7RAB - chains C and H of the 4 polymer chains in the assembly; structure by X-ray diffraction, 1.92 A resolution.

Chain C (and H):
Name: multicopper oxidase
Source organism: Marinithermus hydrothermalis
Notes: EC 1.10.3.2; chain H of this document is another copy of the same molecule, construct and numbering; everything in this record applies to it too
UniProtKB: F2NNS0 (F2NNS0_MARHT); residue numbers follow UniProt; this construct covers 32-359
Amino-acid sequence (348 residues; numbered 12 to 359; the number before each row is that of its first residue):
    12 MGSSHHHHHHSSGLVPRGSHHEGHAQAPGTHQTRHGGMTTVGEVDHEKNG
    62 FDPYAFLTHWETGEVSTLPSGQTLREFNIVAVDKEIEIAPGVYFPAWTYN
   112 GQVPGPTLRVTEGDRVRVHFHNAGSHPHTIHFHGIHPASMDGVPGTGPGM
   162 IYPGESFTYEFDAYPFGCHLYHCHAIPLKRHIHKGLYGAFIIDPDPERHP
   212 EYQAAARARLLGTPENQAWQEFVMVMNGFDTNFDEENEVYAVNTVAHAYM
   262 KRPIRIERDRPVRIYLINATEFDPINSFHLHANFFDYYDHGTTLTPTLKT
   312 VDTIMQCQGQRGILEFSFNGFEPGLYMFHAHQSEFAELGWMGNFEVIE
Disordered / not traced: 12-60
Sequence notes: initiating methionine (12); expression tag (13-31)
Ion coordination: Cu ion site 1: His139, Cys184, His192; Cu ion site 2: His144, His183 (shared with His342(H) of chain H); Mg2+: Asp241, Asn243, Asp245, Glu247, Glu249; Cu ion site 3: His342 (shared with 2 residues of chain E)

Chain C / chain H interface:
Pairs across the interface - 63 pairs, chain C then chain H:
  His142(C) with His290(H), hydrogen bond; His292(H)
  His144(C) with His290(H); Asp313(H), salt bridge; Thr314(H); His342(H), hydrogen bond
  Gly145(C) with Ala293(H); Asn294(H); Phe295(H)
  Ile146(C) with Ala293(H); Phe295(H), hydrophobic; Phe332(H), hydrophobic
  His147(C) with Ala293(H), hydrogen bond (backbone-backbone); Phe332(H); Tyr337(H)
  Pro148(C) with Glu333(H); Tyr337(H)
  Ala149(C) with Glu333(H); Leu336(H); Tyr337(H), hydrogen bond (backbone-side chain)
  Ser150(C) with Glu333(H), hydrogen bond (backbone-side chain)
  Asp152(C) with His292(H), salt bridge; Ala293(H)
  Val154(C) with His292(H); Met338(H), hydrophobic
  Thr157(C) with Leu336(H)
  Pro176(C) with Phe295(H); Thr311(H)
  His180(C) with Phe295(H)
  His183(C) with His342(H)
  His185(C) with His292(H); Met338(H); His340(H), hydrogen bond
  Pro188(C) with Glu348(H)
  Leu189(C) with Ser344(H); Glu348(H)
  Lys190(C) with Ser344(H); Glu348(H), salt bridge
  Ile193(C) with Ser344(H)
  Glu282(C) with Ser344(H), hydrogen bond
  Pro285(C) with Pro285(H), hydrophobic; Ile286(H), hydrophobic
  Ile286(C) with Met316(H), hydrophobic
  Asp300(C) with Leu309(H)
  His301(C) with Val312(H); Asp313(H), salt bridge; Thr314(H), hydrogen bond (side chain-backbone)
  Thr303(C) with Lys310(H), hydrogen bond (side chain-backbone); Thr311(H), hydrogen bond (side chain-backbone)
  Thr308(C) with Leu309(H)
  Met316(C) with Met316(H), hydrophobic
  Cys318(C) with Ile286(H), hydrophobic; Thr314(H); Met316(H), hydrophobic; Gln343(H)
  Gln319(C) with His342(H), hydrogen bond; Ser344(H)
  Gly320(C) with His342(H)
  Gln321(C) with Thr314(H), hydrogen bond (side chain-backbone); Ile315(H); Met316(H)
  Arg322(C) with Phe295(H); Asp313(H), salt bridge
Interface residues without a listed pair, chain C (34 interface residues in all): Thr304, Gln317
Interface residues without a listed pair, chain H (29 interface residues in all): Ser288, Gly335, Ala347, Met352

In short:
Chain C and chain H form an interface of 34 and 29 residues respectively, with 12 hydrogen bonds and 5 salt
bridges. Polar pairs include His144(C)-Asp313(H), Asp152(C)-His292(H) and Lys190(C)-Glu348(H). His139(C),
Cys184(C) and His192(C) coordinate Cu ion site 1.
Both chains are multicopper oxidase (Marinithermus hydrothermalis). Entry 7RAB (Crystal structure of a
dodecameric multicopper oxidase from M. hydrothermalis in a cubic lattice) was determined by X-ray diffraction
together with 7RAC from the same study.
